PDB entry 7YB9 | X-ray diffraction, 1.54 A resolution | chains A and B

== Chain A ==
Molecule: Aspartyl/asparaginyl beta-hydroxylase
From: Homo sapiens
Notes: EC 1.14.11.16
UniProtKB: Q12797 (ASPH_HUMAN); residues 329-758 here = UniProt positions 329-758
Chain sequence (430 residues; numbered 329 to 758; the number before each row is that of its first residue):
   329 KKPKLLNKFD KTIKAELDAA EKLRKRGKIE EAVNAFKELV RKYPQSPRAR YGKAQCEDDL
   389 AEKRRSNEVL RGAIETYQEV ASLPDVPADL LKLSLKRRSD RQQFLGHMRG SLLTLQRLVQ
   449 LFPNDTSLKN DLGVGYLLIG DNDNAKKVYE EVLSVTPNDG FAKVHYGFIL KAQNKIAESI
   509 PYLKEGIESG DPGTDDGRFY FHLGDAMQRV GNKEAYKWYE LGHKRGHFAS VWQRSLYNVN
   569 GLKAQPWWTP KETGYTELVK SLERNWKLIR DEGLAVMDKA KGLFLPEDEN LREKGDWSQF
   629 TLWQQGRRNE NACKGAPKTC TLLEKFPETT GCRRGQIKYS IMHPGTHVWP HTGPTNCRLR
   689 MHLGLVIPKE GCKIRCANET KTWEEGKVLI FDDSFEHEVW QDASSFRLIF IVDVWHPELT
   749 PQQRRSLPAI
Curated features (UniProtKB/Swiss-Prot):
  - binding site (2-oxoglutarate): Trp625, Ser668, Arg688 to His690, Arg735
  - binding site (Fe cation): His679, His725
  - glycosylation (N-linked (GlcNAc...) asparagine): Asn452, Asn706
  - natural variant: Arg735 (R735W: In FDLAB)
Disulfides: Cys641-Cys648
Metal / ion sites: Mn2+: His679, His725 (together with (2S)-2-hydroxypentanedioic acid)
Residues lining bound ligands: (2S)-2-hydroxypentanedioic acid (S2G): Trp625, Ser668, Met670, His679, Arg688, His690, Trp711, Phe719, Asp721, His725, Val727, Arg735, Ile737, Ile739

== Chain B ==
Molecule: Coagulation factor X
From: synthetic construct
Notes: EC 3.4.21.6
UniProtKB: P00742 (FA10_HUMAN); residue numbers follow UniProt; this construct covers 86-124
Chain sequence (39 residues; each row starts with the number of its first residue):
    86 DGDQSETSPS QNQGKCKDGL GEYTCTSLEG FEGKNSELF
Disordered / not traced: 86-98, 117-124
Sequence notes: engineered mutation Ser90 (Cys in P00742), Ser95 (Cys in P00742), Ser112 (Cys in P00742), Ser121 (Cys in P00742)
Curated features (UniProtKB/Swiss-Prot):
  - modified residue: Asp103 (3R: -3-hydroxyaspartate)
  - natural variant: Glu91 (E91K: In FA10D)
Disulfides: Cys101-Cys110

== Chain A / chain B interface ==
Pairs across the interface (55):
  Ala389(A) - Phe116(B)
  Glu390(A) - Phe116(B)
  Arg393(A) - Phe116(B)
  Ser394(A) - Phe116(B)
  Asn395(A) - Glu114(B)  hydrogen bond (side chain-backbone)
  Asn395(A) - Gly115(B)
  Asn395(A) - Phe116(B)  hydrogen bond (side chain-backbone)
  Phe432(A) - Leu113(B)
  Phe432(A) - Gly115(B)  hydrogen bond (backbone-backbone)
  Phe432(A) - Phe116(B)  hydrophobic
  Leu433(A) - Leu113(B)
  Leu433(A) - Glu114(B)
  Leu433(A) - Gly115(B)
  Gly434(A) - Leu113(B)
  Val462(A) - Tyr108(B)
  Leu465(A) - Tyr108(B)  hydrophobic
  Leu466(A) - Thr109(B)
  His493(A) - Tyr108(B)  hydrogen bond
  Phe496(A) - Gly106(B)
  Phe496(A) - Glu107(B)
  Phe496(A) - Tyr108(B)  hydrophobic
  Arg526(A) - Tyr108(B)  hydrogen bond (side chain-backbone)
  Phe529(A) - Leu105(B)  hydrophobic
  His530(A) - Leu105(B)  hydrogen bond (side chain-backbone)
  Leu564(A) - Leu105(B)  hydrophobic
  Tyr565(A) - Thr109(B)  hydrogen bond
  Tyr565(A) - Cys110(B)  hydrogen bond (side chain-backbone)
  Tyr565(A) - Thr111(B)
  Asp616(A) - Lys102(B)  salt bridge
  Glu617(A) - Lys100(B)
  Glu617(A) - Cys101(B)
  Glu617(A) - Lys102(B)  hydrogen bond (side chain-backbone)
  Glu617(A) - Asp103(B)  hydrogen bond (side chain-backbone)
  Glu617(A) - Gly104(B)  hydrogen bond (side chain-backbone)
  Leu619(A) - Asp103(B)
  Trp625(A) - Asp103(B)
  Gln632(A) - Lys100(B)  hydrogen bond
  Gln633(A) - Lys100(B)
  Gln664(A) - Lys102(B)
  Lys666(A) - Asp103(B)  salt bridge
  His679(A) - Asp103(B)
  Thr680(A) - Asp103(B)
  Thr680(A) - Gly104(B)
  Gly681(A) - Asp103(B)
  Pro682(A) - Cys101(B)
  Pro682(A) - Gly104(B)
  Pro682(A) - Leu105(B)  hydrophobic
  Arg686(A) - Lys102(B)  hydrogen bond (side chain-backbone)
  Arg688(A) - Lys102(B)
  Arg688(A) - Asp103(B)  salt bridge
  Pro756(A) - Thr111(B)
  Ala757(A) - Cys110(B)
  Ala757(A) - Thr111(B)
  Ile758(A) - Cys101(B)
  Ile758(A) - Thr111(B)
Other interface residues (no listed pair), chain A (43 interface residues in all): Leu398, Gln431, Ala500, Arg562, Ser563, Gln627, Arg662, Asp721
Other interface residues (no listed pair), chain B (17 interface residues in all): Ser112

== Overview ==
Chain A and chain B form an interface of 43 and 17 residues respectively; the contacts include 13 hydrogen
bonds and 3 salt bridges. Polar contacts include Asp616(A)-Lys102(B), Lys666(A)-Asp103(B) and
Arg688(A)-Asp103(B). Chain A binds (2S)-2-hydroxypentanedioic acid.
Here chain A is Aspartyl/asparaginyl beta-hydroxylase (Homo sapiens) and chain B is Coagulation factor X
(synthetic construct). Entry 7YB9 (Aspartyl/Asparaginyl beta-hydroxylase (AspH) oxygenase and TPR domains in
complex with L-2-hydroxyglutarate and factor X-derived peptide (39mer-4Ser)) was determined by X-ray
diffraction.
